6L5Y - chains B and D of the 4 polymer chains in the assembly; structure by X-ray diffraction, 1.65 A resolution.

Chain B (and D):
Protein: Hemoglobin subunit beta
Source organism: Homo sapiens
Notes: chain D of this document is another copy of the same molecule, construct and numbering; everything in this record applies to it too
UniProt: P68871 (HBB_HUMAN); residues 1-146 here correspond to UniProt positions 2-147 (UniProt number = residue number + 1)
Sequence (146 residues; row label = number of the first residue in the row):
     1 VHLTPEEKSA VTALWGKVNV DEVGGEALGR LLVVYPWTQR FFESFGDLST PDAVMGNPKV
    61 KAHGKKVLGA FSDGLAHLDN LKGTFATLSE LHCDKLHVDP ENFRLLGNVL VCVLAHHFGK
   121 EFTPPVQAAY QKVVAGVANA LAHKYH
Bound ions: heme Fe: His92 (together with carbon monoxide)
Residues lining bound ligands: carbon monoxide / heme: Leu28, Leu31, Thr38, Phe41, Phe42, Phe45, His63, Lys66, Val67, Ala70, Phe71, Phe85, Leu88, Leu91, His92, Leu96, Val98, Asn102, Phe103, Leu106, Val137, Leu141
UniProt features mapped onto this chain:
  - binding site ((2R)-2,3-bisphosphoglycerate): Val1, His2, Lys82, His143
  - binding site (heme b): His63, His92
  - site: Glu7, Lys8 (Microbial infection: Cleavage), Gly25, Glu26 (Microbial infection: Cleavage), Gly29, Arg30 (Microbial infection: Cleavage), Tyr35, Pro36 (Microbial infection: Cleavage), Trp37, Thr38 (Microbial infection: Cleavage), Phe45, Gly46 (Microbial infection: Cleavage), Asp52, Ala53 (Microbial infection: Cleavage), Gly56, Asn57 (Microbial infection: Cleavage), Lys59 (Not glycated), Phe71, Ser72 (Microbial infection: Cleavage), Gly74, Leu75 (Microbial infection: Cleavage), Lys82 (Not glycated), Thr84, Phe85 (Microbial infection: Cleavage), His92, Cys93 (Microbial infection: Cleavage), Lys95 (Not glycated), Arg104, Leu105 (Microbial infection: Cleavage), Leu110, Val111 (Microbial infection: Cleavage), Gly119, Lys120 (Microbial infection: Cleavage), Phe122, Thr123 (Microbial infection: Cleavage), Ala128, Ala129 (Microbial infection: Cleavage) and 2 more in UniProt
  - modified residue: Val1 (N-acetylvaline), Ser9 (Phosphoserine), Thr12 (Phosphothreonine), Ser44 (Phosphoserine), Thr50 (Phosphothreonine), Lys59 (N6-acetyllysine), Lys82 (N6-acetyllysine), Thr87 (Phosphothreonine), Cys93 (S-nitrosocysteine), Lys144 (N6-acetyllysine)
  - glycosylation: Val1 (N-linked (Glc) (glycation) valine), Lys8 (N-linked (Glc) (glycation) lysine), Lys17 (N-linked (Glc) (glycation) lysine), Lys66 (N-linked (Glc) (glycation) lysine), Lys120 (N-linked (Glc) (glycation) lysine), Lys144 (N-linked (Glc) (glycation) lysine)

How chain B and chain D interact:
Contacting residue pairs - 7 pairs, chain B then chain D:
  Lys82(B) - His146(D)  hydrogen bond (side chain-backbone)
  Asn139(B) - Tyr145(D)
  Asn139(B) - His146(D)  hydrogen bond (side chain-backbone)
  Tyr145(B) - Asn139(D)  hydrogen bond (backbone-side chain)
  His146(B) - Lys82(D)  hydrogen bond (backbone-side chain)
  His146(B) - Asn139(D)
  His146(B) - His146(D)

Summary:
The chain B/chain D interface involves 4 residues from each chain; the contacts include 4 hydrogen bonds.
Polar contacts include Lys82(B)-His146(D), Asn139(B)-His146(D) and Tyr145(B)-Asn139(D). Ligands of chain B:
carbon monoxide / heme.
Both chains are Hemoglobin subunit beta (Homo sapiens). Entry 6L5Y (Carbonmonoxy human hemoglobin A in the R2
quaternary structure at 140 K: Light (2 min)) was determined by X-ray diffraction, deposited together with
6KA9, 6KAE, 6KAH, 6KAI, 6KAO, 6KAP and 11 further entries.
